8C0W - chains B and C of the 7 polymer chains in the assembly; structure by electron microscopy, 4.70 A resolution (low resolution: residue-level contacts below are approximate; hydrogen-bond / salt-bridge calls are withheld).

Chain B:
Molecule: Peroxisomal ATPase PEX1
Source organism: Saccharomyces cerevisiae
Notes: EC 3.6.4.-
Reference sequence: P24004 (PEX1_YEAST); residue numbers follow UniProt; this construct covers 201-1023
Chain sequence (823 residues; row label = number of the first residue in the row):
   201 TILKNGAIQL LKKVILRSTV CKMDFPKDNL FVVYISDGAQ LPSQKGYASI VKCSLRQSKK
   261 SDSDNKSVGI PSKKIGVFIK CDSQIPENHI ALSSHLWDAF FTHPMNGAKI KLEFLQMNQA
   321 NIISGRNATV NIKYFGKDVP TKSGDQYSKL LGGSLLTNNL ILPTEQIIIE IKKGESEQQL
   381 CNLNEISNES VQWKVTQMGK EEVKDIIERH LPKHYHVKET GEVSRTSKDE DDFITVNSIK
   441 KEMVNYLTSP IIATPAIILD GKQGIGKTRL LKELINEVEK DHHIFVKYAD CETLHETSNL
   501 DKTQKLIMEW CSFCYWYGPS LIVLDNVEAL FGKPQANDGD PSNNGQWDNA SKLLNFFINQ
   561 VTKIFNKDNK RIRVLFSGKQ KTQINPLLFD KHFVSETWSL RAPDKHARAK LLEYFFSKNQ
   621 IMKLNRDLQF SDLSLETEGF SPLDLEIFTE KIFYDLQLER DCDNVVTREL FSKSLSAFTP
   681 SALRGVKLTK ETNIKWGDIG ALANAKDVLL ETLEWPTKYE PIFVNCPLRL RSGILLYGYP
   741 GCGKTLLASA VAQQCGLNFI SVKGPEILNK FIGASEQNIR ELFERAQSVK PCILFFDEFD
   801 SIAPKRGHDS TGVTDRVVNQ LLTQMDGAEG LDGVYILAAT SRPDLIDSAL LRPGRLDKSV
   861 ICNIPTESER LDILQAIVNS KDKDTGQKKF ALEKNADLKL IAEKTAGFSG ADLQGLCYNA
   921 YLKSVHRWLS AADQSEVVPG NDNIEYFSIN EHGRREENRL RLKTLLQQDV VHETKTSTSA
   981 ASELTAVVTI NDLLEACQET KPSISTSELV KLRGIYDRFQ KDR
Disordered / not traced: 1022-1023
Curated features (UniProtKB/Swiss-Prot):
  - binding site (ATP): Gly461 to Thr468, Gly738 to Thr745
  - mutagenesis: Lys467 (K467E: In PEX1pA1; no effect), Tyr488 (Y488A: Cells are able to grow on a medium with oleate as a sole carbon source), His495 (H495A: Cells are able to grow on a medium with oleate as a sole carbon source), Asp525 (D525Q: In PEX1pB1; no effect), Lys744 (K744A: In Amut mutant; abolished ATPase activity of the PEX1-PEX6 AAA ATPase complex; K744E: In PEX1pA2; decreased binding to PEX6. Results in accumulation of PEX5 on peroxisomal membranes), Phe771 (F771A: Cells are unable to grow on a medium with oleate as a sole carbon source), Asp797 (D797Q: In PEX1pB2; results in accumulation of PEX5 on peroxisomal membranes), Glu798 (E798A: In Bmut mutant; decreased ATPase activity of the PEX1-PEX6 AAA ATPase complex; E798Q: Abolished ATPase activity of the PEX1-PEX6 AAA ATPase complex)
Metal / ion sites: Mg2+ site 1: Thr468 (together with ATP); Mg2+ site 2: Cys742, Thr745 (together with ATP)
Ligand contacts:
  - ATP, molecule 1: Phe433, Ile434, Val436, Gln463, Gly464, Gly466, Lys467, Thr468, Arg469, Asn526, Leu611, Phe615, Pro642, Leu643
  - ATP, molecule 2: Gly741, Cys742, Gly743, Lys744, Thr745, Leu746, Ser841, Cys862, Pro865, Ile873, Ser909, Gly910, Ala911, Gln914
From the paper describing this entry:
  - mutagenesis - R852K: abolished catalytic activity (citing earlier work)

Chain C:
Molecule: Peroxisomal ATPase PEX6
Source organism: Saccharomyces cerevisiae
Notes: EC 3.6.4.-
Reference sequence: P33760 (PEX6_YEAST); numbering as in UniProt (aligned over 1-1030)
Chain sequence (1030 residues; row label = number of the first residue in the row):
     1 MKASLTFSLS GIYAPCSISR DIYLEYGDKK AECLYGTIRL PQYGPGCTPG KIVHCVLDDS
    61 LPFCSIVVPS KLFGFMPTQP TMDFCYFEPI LDNVVPVLDS VTFLINEQLY SKLMDLPQEM
   121 QQIQFLHYKY NINSMETVVH SRDILTSGLC QILNCSPFPQ GLVDFTETQL ILVNDTEQKL
   181 SALKYANEDE EYALPKIGTN SALSIDLESL PCTISRDLLR PAPHINDDNS IYAFTDAETL
   241 LRLDVTSGSF ITVSNMGCVR LVKLFVLLLP NGFKKRTIYA PPKIIASFPD CSVVTISKSN
   301 IGHTDIPIAN QVFISRVGGW LQSQKCFQNI ILTTLKKFFS ESKRILCQND LIPIAFDSSM
   361 ADLNIAEEND ESDDEDELGQ YYKNDSLVWF FVTSAELDCF SKDNSHFIID PNRTKLITTN
   421 ITNRRPLPLS RSNLQRYYGF AETFYYDLHI FPYVRQLVNI LETSFNCSQR GITLNASVLL
   481 HSTTNNVGKA TMVRFASKYL GIHLLEIDCL SLTSNSRQLD STSKIIGYIR AKCENVLPYA
   541 SPAVIFLAHL DSILLDVNAN QDPEAIKLQK SINFEMSKLL DDFTFKFPGT TFVGSVNNID
   601 NVPSSFRSHM RFEILVPVPS EAQRLRIFQW YLSSHELNRD VQQKVPVSYM DNISFSSLSS
   661 YSAGLTPLDI KSIVETARMT ATARFYQESK KCGWLPQSIL ITQEDLSKAT SKARNEFSVS
   721 IGAPQIPNVT WDDIGGIDFV KGEILDTIDM PLKHPELFTS GMKKRSGILF YGPPGTGKTL
   781 MAKAIATNFS LNFFSVKGPE LLNMYIGESE ANVRRVFQKA REAKPCVIFF DQIDSVAPKR
   841 GNQGDSGGVM DRIVSQLLAE LDGMSTDADG VFVIGATNRP DLLDEALLRP GRFDKLLYLG
   901 IPDTDTKQLN ILEALTRKFV LDNDVKLIEL AKLCPFNYTG ADFYALCSDA MLNAMSRIAR
   961 MVEKKVSQHN ELTGENISTR RWFDKIATKE DTKVVVKMED FLKAQEQLTP SVSRAELNHY
  1021 EAVRANFEGA
Differences from the reference sequence: engineered mutation Gln832 (Glu in P33760)
Curated features (UniProtKB/Swiss-Prot):
  - binding site (ATP): Gly772 to Thr779
  - mutagenesis: Lys489 (K489A: In PEX6pA1; decreased binding to PEX15), Tyr528 (Y528A: Cells are able to grow on a medium with oleate as a sole carbon source), Lys778 (K778A: In PEX6pA2; increased amount of peroxisome-bound PEX6. Results in accumulation of PEX5 on peroxisomal membranes. In Amut mutant; abolished ATPase activity of the PEX1-PEX6 AAA ATPase complex), Tyr805 (Y805A: Cells are unable to grow on a medium with oleate as a sole carbon source), Asp831 (D831Q: In PEX6pB2; increased amount of peroxisome-bound PEX6. Results in accumulation of PEX5 on peroxisomal membranes)
Metal / ion sites: Mg2+: Thr779 (together with ATP)
Ligand contacts:
  - ATP (adenosine-5'-triphosphate), molecule 1: Phe444, Tyr446, Asn486, Val487, Gly488, Lys489, Ala490, Thr491, His549, Asn597, Tyr631, Pro667, Leu668
  - ATP, molecule 2: Asp733, Ile734, Gly735, Pro774, Gly775, Thr776, Gly777, Lys778, Thr779, Leu780, Asn878, Gly940, Ala941, Tyr944
  - ATP: Asp862, Pro890, Arg892
From the paper describing this entry:
  - mutagenesis - E832Q: decreased catalytic activity
  - mutagenesis - R889K: decreased catalytic activity (citing earlier work)

Chain B / chain C interface:
Residue-residue contacts (77; chain B residue first):
  Glu492(B) with Phe574(C)
  Ile647(B) with Arg611(C)
  Glu650(B) with Arg611(C)
  Lys651(B) with Arg611(C)
  Phe653(B) with Leu474(C)
  Tyr654(B) with Leu474(C); Asn475(C); Ala476(C); Phe612(C)
  Asp655(B) with Phe612(C)
  Leu658(B) with Asn459(C); Ile460(C)
  Cys662(B) with Arg470(C)
  Ser681(B) with Ser608(C)
  Arg684(B) with Arg607(C); Glu613(C)
  Glu691(B) with Ser865(C); Thr866(C)
  Thr692(B) with Thr866(C)
  Gly741(B) with Leu888(C)
  Lys763(B) with Arg814(C); Glu860(C)
  Gly764(B) with Ala859(C)
  Pro765(B) with Ser855(C); Gln856(C)
  Leu768(B) with Arg852(C)
  Asn769(B) with Ile806(C)
  Lys770(B) with Tyr805(C); Ile806(C)
  Asp797(B) with Ala859(C)
  Glu798(B) with Arg840(C); Ser855(C)
  Asp800(B) with Arg840(C)
  Ser801(B) with Arg852(C); Ser855(C)
  Thr811(B) with Arg852(C)
  Val813(B) with Ile806(C)
  Lys889(B) with Thr759(C); Met762(C)
  Ala911(B) with Pro890(C)
  Gln914(B) with Lys763(C)
  Gly915(B) with Lys763(C)
  Tyr918(B) with Phe758(C); Lys763(C); Arg765(C)
  Asn919(B) with Arg765(C)
  Tyr921(B) with Phe758(C); Thr759(C)
  Leu922(B) with Asp746(C); Phe758(C); Arg765(C)
  His926(B) with Asp746(C)
  Glu945(B) with Leu172(C)
  Tyr946(B) with Tyr110(C); Met114(C)
  Phe947(B) with Met114(C)
  Ser948(B) with Glu119(C)
  Asn950(B) with Gln169(C)
  His952(B) with Gln169(C)
  Arg961(B) with Ser100(C); Asn154(C); Ser156(C)
  Leu962(B) with Val173(C)
  Leu965(B) with Leu153(C); Asn154(C); Asp651(C)
  Leu966(B) with Val173(C)
  Glu999(B) with Arg889(C)
  Lys1001(B) with Arg889(C); Phe1027(C); Glu1028(C); Ala1030(C)
  Pro1002(B) with Gly1029(C); Ala1030(C)
  Ser1003(B) with Leu888(C); Gly1029(C)
  Ile1004(B) with Gly1029(C)
Other interface residues (no listed pair), chain B (61 interface residues in all): Ala529, Gln657, Lys690, Glu766, Thr814, Arg842, Asp882, Asp912, Trp928, Ile944, Thr1000
Other interface residues (no listed pair), chain C (59 interface residues in all): Thr102, Thr463, Asn466, Cys467, Ile472, Lys567, Leu757, Ser760, Lys764, Gly807, Glu885, Leu896

Overview:
The interface between chain B and chain C involves 61 residues on one side and 59 on the other. One ATP
molecule is bound between chain B and chain C. Ligands of chain B: ATP. From the paper: E832Q and R889K of
chain C reduce catalytic activity; R852K of chain B abolishes catalytic activity.
Here chain B is Peroxisomal ATPase PEX1 and chain C is Peroxisomal ATPase PEX6, both from Saccharomyces
cerevisiae. Entry 8C0W (Structure of the peroxisomal Pex1/Pex6 ATPase complex bound to a substrate in twin
seam state) was determined by electron microscopy, deposited together with 8C0V.
